5Z00 - chains G and K of the 10 polymer chains in the assembly; structure by X-ray diffraction, 2.59 A resolution.

Chain G (and K):
Name: B3 domain-containing transcription repressor VAL1
Source organism: Arabidopsis thaliana
Notes: fragment: B3 domain, DNA binding domain; chain K of this document is another copy of the same molecule, construct and numbering; everything in this record applies to it too
UniProtKB: Q8W4L5 (VAL1_ARATH); residue numbers follow UniProt; this construct covers 273-400
Amino-acid sequence (128 residues; row label = number of the first residue in the row):
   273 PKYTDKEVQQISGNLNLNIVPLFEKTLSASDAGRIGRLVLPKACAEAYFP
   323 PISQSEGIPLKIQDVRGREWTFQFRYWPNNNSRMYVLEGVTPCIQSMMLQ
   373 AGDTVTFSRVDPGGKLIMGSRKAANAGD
Unresolved in the structure: 273-286, 398-400
Swiss-Prot annotation at these positions:
  - DNA-binding region: Phe295 to Ala396 (TF-B3)

Interface between chain G and chain K:
Residue-residue contacts - 8 pairs, chain G then chain K:
  Arg338(G) - Arg340(K)
  Pro364(G) - Met370(K)  hydrophobic
  Gln367(G) - Ser368(K)
  Ser368(G) - Arg340(K)  hydrogen bond (backbone-side chain)
  Ser368(G) - Ser368(K)  hydrogen bond (backbone-side chain)
  Met370(G) - Arg340(K)
  Met370(G) - Trp342(K)  hydrophobic
  Met370(G) - Ser368(K)
Other interface residues (no listed pair), chain G (7 interface residues in all): Thr363, Met369
Other interface residues (no listed pair), chain K (6 interface residues in all): Pro364, Gln367

Summary:
The interface between chain G and chain K involves 7 residues on one side and 6 on the other; the contacts
include 2 hydrogen bonds. Polar contacts include Ser368(G)-Arg340(K) and Ser368(G)-Ser368(K). Curated
annotation (UniProt) lists a DNA-binding region on chain G.
Both chains are B3 domain-containing transcription repressor VAL1 (Arabidopsis thaliana). Entry 5Z00 (AtVAL1
B3 domain in complex with 15bp-DNA) was determined by X-ray diffraction together with 5YZY and 5YZZ from the
same study.
